5G1S - chains I and T of the 14 polymer chains in the assembly; structure by X-ray diffraction, 1.70 A resolution.

Chain I (and T):
Name: ATP-dependent Clp protease proteolytic subunit
From: Francisella tularensis
Notes: EC 3.4.21.92; chain T of this document is another copy of the same molecule, construct and numbering; everything in this record applies to it too
UniProtKB: A0A0E2ZNT9 (A0A0E2ZNT9_FRATU); residue numbers follow UniProt; this construct covers 1-201
Chain sequence (201 residues; row label = number of the first residue in the row):
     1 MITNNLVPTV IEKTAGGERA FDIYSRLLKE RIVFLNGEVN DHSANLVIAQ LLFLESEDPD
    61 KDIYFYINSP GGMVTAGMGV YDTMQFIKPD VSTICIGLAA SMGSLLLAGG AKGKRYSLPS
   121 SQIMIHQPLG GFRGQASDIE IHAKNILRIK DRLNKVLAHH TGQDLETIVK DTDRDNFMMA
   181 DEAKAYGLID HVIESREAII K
Disordered / not traced: 1-5, 11-18, 198-201 (chain T: 1-4, 15-16, 198-201)
Reported in the primary citation:
  - catalytic residues: S101, H126, D175

Chain I / chain T interface:
Pairs across the interface - 48 pairs, chain I then chain T:
  Q127(I) - Q135(T)
  Q127(I) - A136(T)  hydrogen bond (side chain-backbone)
  Q127(I) - S137(T)  hydrogen bond (side chain-backbone)
  P128(I) - Q135(T)
  P128(I) - A136(T)  hydrogen bond (backbone-backbone)
  L129(I) - G134(T)
  L129(I) - Q135(T)
  G130(I) - R133(T)
  G130(I) - G134(T)  hydrogen bond (backbone-backbone)
  G130(I) - I139(T)
  G131(I) - F132(T)
  G131(I) - R133(T)
  G131(I) - I139(T)
  F132(I) - G131(T)
  F132(I) - F132(T)  hydrogen bond (backbone-backbone)
  F132(I) - R133(T)
  R133(I) - L129(T)
  R133(I) - G130(T)  hydrogen bond (side chain-backbone)
  R133(I) - G131(T)  hydrogen bond (side chain-backbone)
  R133(I) - R133(T)
  G134(I) - L129(T)
  G134(I) - G130(T)  hydrogen bond (backbone-backbone)
  Q135(I) - Q127(T)
  Q135(I) - P128(T)
  Q135(I) - L129(T)
  Q135(I) - D173(T)  hydrogen bond (side chain-backbone)
  A136(I) - Q127(T)  hydrogen bond (backbone-side chain)
  A136(I) - P128(T)  hydrogen bond (backbone-backbone)
  A136(I) - L147(T)
  A136(I) - K150(T)
  S137(I) - Q127(T)  hydrogen bond (backbone-side chain)
  S137(I) - K150(T)  hydrogen bond
  S137(I) - D173(T)
  I139(I) - G130(T)
  I139(I) - G131(T)
  I139(I) - A143(T)  hydrophobic
  I139(I) - I146(T)  hydrophobic
  E140(I) - A143(T)
  E140(I) - L147(T)
  A143(I) - I139(T)  hydrophobic
  A143(I) - E140(T)
  A143(I) - A143(T)  hydrophobic
  I146(I) - I139(T)  hydrophobic
  L147(I) - E140(T)
  K150(I) - A136(T)
  K150(I) - S137(T)  hydrogen bond
  D173(I) - Q135(T)  hydrogen bond (backbone-side chain)
  D173(I) - S137(T)
Interface residues without a listed pair, chain I (19 interface residues in all): R174
Interface residues without a listed pair, chain T (19 interface residues in all): R174

In short:
Chain I and chain T each contribute 19 residues to their interface; the contacts include 15 hydrogen bonds.
Polar pairs include Q127(I)-A136(T), Q127(I)-S137(T) and R133(I)-G130(T). From the paper: catalytic residues
S101(I), H126(I) and D175(I).
Chain I and chain T are both ATP-dependent Clp protease proteolytic subunit (Francisella tularensis); the
structure, Open conformation of Francisella tularensis ClpP at 1.7 A, was determined by X-ray diffraction,
deposited together with 5G1Q and 5G1R.
